5MTP - chains A and E of the 4 polymer chains in the assembly; structure by X-ray diffraction, 2.00 A resolution.

[Chain A (and E)]
Protein: Enoyl-[acyl-carrier-protein] reductase [NADH]
From: Mycobacterium tuberculosis CDC1551
Notes: EC 1.3.1.9; chain E of this document is another copy of the same molecule, construct and numbering; everything in this record applies to it too
UniProt: P9WGR0 (INHA_MYCTO); residues 1-269 here = UniProt positions 1-269
Chain sequence (289 residues; numbered -19 to 269; the number before each row is that of its first residue; numbers below 1 keep their minus sign (Met-19 is residue -19)):
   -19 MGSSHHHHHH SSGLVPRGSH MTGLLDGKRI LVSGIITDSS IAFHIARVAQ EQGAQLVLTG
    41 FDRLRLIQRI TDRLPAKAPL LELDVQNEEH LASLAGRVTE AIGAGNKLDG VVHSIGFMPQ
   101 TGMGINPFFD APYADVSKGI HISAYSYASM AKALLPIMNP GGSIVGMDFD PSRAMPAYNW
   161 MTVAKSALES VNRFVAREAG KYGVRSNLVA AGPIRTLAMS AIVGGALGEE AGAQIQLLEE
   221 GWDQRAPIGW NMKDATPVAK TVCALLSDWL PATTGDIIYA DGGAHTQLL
Unresolved in the structure: -19 to 1
Construct notes: initiating methionine (-19); expression tag (-18 to 0)
Residues lining bound ligands:
  - 53K (2-(2-methylphenoxy)-5-[(4-phenyl-1H-1,2,3-triazol-1-yl)methyl]phenol): Gly96, Phe97, Met98, Met103, Phe149, Met155, Pro156, Ala157, Tyr158, Met161, Lys165, Pro193, Thr196, Ala198, Met199, Ile202, Val203, Gln214, Leu217, Leu218, Trp222
  - NAD (nicotinamide-adenine-dinucleotide): Gly14, Ile15, Ile16, Ser20, Ile21, Ala22, Phe41, Leu63, Asp64, Val65, Gln66, Ser94, Ile95, Gly96, Phe97, Ile122, Met147, Asp148, Phe149, Tyr158, Met161, Lys165, Ala191, Gly192, Pro193, Ile194, Thr196, Leu197, Ala198, Met199
Swiss-Prot annotation at these positions:
  - binding site (NAD(+)): Ser20, Ile21, Asp64, Val65, Ile95, Gly96, Lys165, Ile194
  - binding site (substrate): Tyr158
  - site: Phe149 (May act as an intermediate that passes the hydride ion from NADH to the substrate), Tyr158 (Transition state stabilizer)
  - modified residue: Thr266 (Phosphothreonine)
What the authors report for this chain:
  - binding site for 53K: Gly96, Phe149, Tyr158, Ala198, Met199, Ile202, Val203, Gln214, Leu217, Leu218
  - conformationally variable residues (side-chain flip): Ile215

[How chain A and chain E interact]
Residue-residue contacts (27):
  Arg153(A) - Arg153(E)
  Arg153(A) - Arg225(E)
  Arg153(A) - His265(E)
  Arg153(A) - Thr266(E)
  Arg153(A) - Gln267(E)
  Arg153(A) - Leu268(E)
  Ala154(A) - Thr266(E)  hydrogen bond (backbone-backbone)
  Ala154(A) - Gln267(E)
  Ala154(A) - Leu268(E)  hydrogen bond (backbone-backbone)
  Pro156(A) - Leu269(E)
  Trp222(A) - Leu268(E)  hydrophobic
  Arg225(A) - Arg225(E)
  Arg225(A) - Leu268(E)  hydrogen bond (side chain-backbone)
  Arg225(A) - Leu269(E)
  His265(A) - Arg153(E)  hydrogen bond (backbone-side chain)
  Thr266(A) - Arg153(E)
  Thr266(A) - Ala154(E)  hydrogen bond (backbone-backbone)
  Gln267(A) - Arg153(E)
  Gln267(A) - Ala154(E)
  Leu268(A) - Arg153(E)
  Leu268(A) - Ala154(E)  hydrogen bond (backbone-backbone)
  Leu268(A) - Trp222(E)  hydrophobic
  Leu268(A) - Arg225(E)  hydrogen bond (backbone-side chain)
  Leu269(A) - Pro156(E)
  Leu269(A) - Leu217(E)
  Leu269(A) - Glu220(E)
  Leu269(A) - Arg225(E)
Also at the interface, not in a pair above, chain A (14 interface residues in all): Met155, Leu217, Glu220, Gly221
Also at the interface, not in a pair above, chain E (14 interface residues in all): Met155, Gly221

[In short]
The chain A/chain E interface involves 14 residues from each chain, with 7 hydrogen bonds. Among the polar
pairs are Arg225(A)-Leu268(E), His265(A)-Arg153(E) and Ala154(A)-Thr266(E). Chain A binds NAD and compound
53K. The paper reports a binding site for 53K at Gly96(A), Phe149(A) and Tyr158(A) among others;
conformational variability at Ile215(A).
Chain A and chain E are both Enoyl-[acyl-carrier-protein] reductase [NADH] (Mycobacterium tuberculosis
CDC1551); the structure, Crystal structure of M. tuberculosis InhA inhibited by PT514, was determined by X-ray
diffraction together with 5MTQ, 5MTR, 5UGS, 5UGT and 5UGU from the same study.
